PDB entry 8VAQ | electron microscopy, 3.80 A resolution | chains F and G of the 9 polymer chains in the assembly

Chain F (and G):
Molecule: Beta sliding clamp
Source organism: Escherichia coli
Notes: chain G of this document is another copy of the same molecule, construct and numbering; everything in this record applies to it too
Reference sequence: P0A988 (DPO3B_ECOLI); residues 1-366 here = UniProt positions 1-366
Amino-acid sequence (369 residues; each row starts with the number of its first residue; numbers below 1 keep their minus sign (Gly-2 is residue -2)):
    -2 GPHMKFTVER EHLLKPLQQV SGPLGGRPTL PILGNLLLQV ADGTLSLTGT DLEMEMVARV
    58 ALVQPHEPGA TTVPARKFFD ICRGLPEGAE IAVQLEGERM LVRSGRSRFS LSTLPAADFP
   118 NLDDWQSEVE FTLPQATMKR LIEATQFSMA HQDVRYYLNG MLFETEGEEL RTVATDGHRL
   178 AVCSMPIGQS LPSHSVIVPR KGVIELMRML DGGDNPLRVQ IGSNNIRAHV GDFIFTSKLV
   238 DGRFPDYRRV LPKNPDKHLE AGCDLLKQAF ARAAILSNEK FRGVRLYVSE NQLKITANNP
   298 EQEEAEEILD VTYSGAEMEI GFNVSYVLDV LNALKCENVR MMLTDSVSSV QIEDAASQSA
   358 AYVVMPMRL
Construct notes: expression tag (-2 to 0)
Curated features (UniProtKB/Swiss-Prot):
  - binding site (DNA): Arg24, Arg73, Gln149, Tyr153, Tyr154
  - mutagenesis: Arg24 (R24A: Mild defect in DNA replication, impaired loading of clamp on DNA, polymerase speed is wild-type. More severe replication defect and very poor clamp loading; when associated with A-149), Gly66 (G66E: In dnaN159; a temperature- and UV-sensitive mutation, displays altered DNA polymerase usage, chronically induced SOS response; when associated with A-174), Ala133 (A133T: Reduction of synthesis of beta*, probably due to mutation of its promoter), Met135 (M135L: 3-fold reduction of synthesis of beta*, probably due to loss of its start codon), Met146 (M146L: No effect on synthesis of beta*), Gln149 (Q149A: Mild defect in DNA replication, impaired loading of clamp on DNA, polymerase speed is wild-type. More severe replication defect and very poor clamp loading; when associated with A-24), Tyr153 to Tyr154 (Very poor loading of clamp on DNA, polymerase speed is wild-type), Gly174 (G174A: In dnaN159; a temperature- and UV-sensitive mutation, displays altered DNA polymerase usage, chronically induced SOS response; when associated with A-66), Gln265 to Leu366 (In dnaN806; temperature sensitive), Ile272 to Leu273 (Monomeric in solution, binds very tightly to subunit delta (holA). The monomer binds tightly to linear and circular DNA. Cannot bind both Pol III and IV simultaneously)
Reported in the primary citation:
  - binding site for the 30-nt DNA strand: Gln15, Gly23, Arg24, Arg73

Interface between chain F and chain G:
Pairs across the interface (54):
  Lys74(F) - Ile272(G)
  Lys74(F) - Leu273(G)
  Lys74(F) - Glu276(G)  salt bridge
  Asp77(F) - Ile272(G)
  Ile78(F) - Ile272(G)  hydrophobic
  Gly81(F) - Arg269(G)
  Leu82(F) - Arg269(G)
  Arg96(F) - Gln299(G)  hydrogen bond (side chain-backbone)
  Arg96(F) - Glu300(G)
  Arg103(F) - Ile305(G)  hydrogen bond (side chain-backbone)
  Arg103(F) - Leu306(G)
  Arg103(F) - Asp307(G)  salt bridge
  Ser104(F) - Arg269(G)  hydrogen bond
  Ser104(F) - Glu303(G)
  Ser104(F) - Glu304(G)  hydrogen bond
  Arg105(F) - Glu301(G)  salt bridge
  Arg105(F) - Ala302(G)
  Arg105(F) - Glu303(G)  salt bridge
  Phe106(F) - Arg269(G)
  Phe106(F) - Leu273(G)  hydrophobic
  Phe106(F) - Glu301(G)
  Phe106(F) - Ala302(G)  hydrophobic
  Ser107(F) - Glu300(G)
  Ser107(F) - Glu301(G)  hydrogen bond (backbone-backbone)
  Leu108(F) - Leu273(G)  hydrophobic
  Leu108(F) - Glu300(G)
  Ser109(F) - Glu300(G)
  Gln265(F) - Gly81(G)  hydrogen bond (side chain-backbone)
  Gln265(F) - Leu82(G)
  Arg269(F) - Leu82(G)
  Arg269(F) - Pro83(G)
  Arg269(F) - Phe106(G)
  Ile272(F) - Lys74(G)
  Ile272(F) - Asp77(G)
  Ile272(F) - Ile78(G)
  Leu273(F) - Phe106(G)  hydrophobic
  Leu273(F) - Ser107(G)
  Leu273(F) - Leu108(G)  hydrophobic
  Gln299(F) - Arg96(G)  hydrogen bond (backbone-side chain)
  Glu300(F) - Pro71(G)
  Glu300(F) - Arg96(G)
  Glu300(F) - Ser107(G)
  Glu300(F) - Leu108(G)
  Glu300(F) - Ser109(G)  hydrogen bond (side chain-backbone)
  Glu301(F) - Phe106(G)
  Glu301(F) - Ser107(G)  hydrogen bond (backbone-backbone)
  Ala302(F) - Arg105(G)
  Ala302(F) - Phe106(G)  hydrophobic
  Glu303(F) - Ser104(G)
  Glu303(F) - Arg105(G)  hydrogen bond (backbone-backbone)
  Glu304(F) - Arg103(G)
  Glu304(F) - Ser104(G)
  Ile305(F) - Arg103(G)
  Asp307(F) - Arg103(G)  salt bridge
Other interface residues (no listed pair), chain F (28 interface residues in all): Pro71, Pro83, Glu298
Other interface residues (no listed pair), chain G (31 interface residues in all): Gln265, Ala270, Glu298

Overview:
28 residues of chain F face 31 of chain G across their interface, with 10 hydrogen bonds and 5 salt bridges.
Polar contacts include Lys74(F)-Glu276(G), Arg103(F)-Asp307(G) and Arg105(F)-Glu301(G). From the paper: a
binding site for the 30-nt DNA strand at Gln15(F), Gly23(F) and Arg24(F) among others.
Both chains are Beta sliding clamp (Escherichia coli). Entry 8VAQ (Structure of the E. coli clamp loader bound
to the beta clamp in a Closed-DNA1 conformation) was determined by electron microscopy (same publication as
8VAL, 8VAM, 8VAN, 8VAP, 8VAR, 8VAS and 8VAT).
